8OOA - chains O and P of the 8 polymer chains in the assembly; structure by electron microscopy, 3.18 A resolution.

# Chain O
Name: Histone H2A
Source organism: Homo sapiens
UniProtKB: Q93077 (H2A1C_HUMAN); residues 1-129 here correspond to UniProt positions 2-130 (UniProt number = residue number + 1)
Chain sequence (129 residues; row label = number of the first residue in the row):
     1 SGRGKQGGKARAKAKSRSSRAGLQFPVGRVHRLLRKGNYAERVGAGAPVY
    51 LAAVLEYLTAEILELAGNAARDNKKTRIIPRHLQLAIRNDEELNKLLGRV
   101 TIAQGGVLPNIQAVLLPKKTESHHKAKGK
Disordered / not traced: 1-10, 120-129
Curated features (UniProtKB/Swiss-Prot):
  - modified residue: Ser1 (N-acetylserine), Arg3 (Citrulline), Lys5 (N6-(2-hydroxyisobutyryl)lysine), Lys9 (N6-(2-hydroxyisobutyryl)lysine), Lys13 (N6-(beta-hydroxybutyryl)lysine), Lys36 (N6-(2-hydroxyisobutyryl)lysine), Lys74 (N6-(2-hydroxyisobutyryl)lysine), Lys75 (N6-(2-hydroxyisobutyryl)lysine), Lys95 (N6-(2-hydroxyisobutyryl)lysine), Gln104 (N5-methylglutamine), Lys118 (N6-(2-hydroxyisobutyryl)lysine), Lys119 (N6-crotonyllysine), Thr120 (Phosphothreonine), Lys125 (N6-crotonyllysine)
  - cross-link (Glycyl lysine isopeptide (Lys-Gly)): Lys13 (interchain with G-Cter in ubiquitin), Lys15 (interchain with G-Cter in ubiquitin), Lys119 (interchain with G-Cter in ubiquitin)

# Chain P
Name: Histone H2B
Source organism: Homo sapiens
UniProtKB: P62807 (H2B1C_HUMAN); residues -2 to 122 here correspond to UniProt positions 2-126 (UniProt number = residue number + 4)
Chain sequence (125 residues; row label = number of the first residue in the row; numbers below 1 keep their minus sign (Pro-2 is residue -2)):
    -2 PEPAKSAPAPKKGSKKAVTKAQKKDGKKRKRSRKESYSVYVYKVLKQVHP
    48 DTGISSKAMGIMNSFVNDIFERIAGEASRLAHYNKRSTITSREIQTAVRL
    98 LLPGELAKHAVSEGTKAVTKYTSSK
Disordered / not traced: -2 to 29
Curated features (UniProtKB/Swiss-Prot):
  - modified residue: Pro-2 (N-acetylproline), Glu-1 (ADP-ribosyl glutamic acid), Lys2 (N6-(2-hydroxyisobutyryl)lysine), Ser3 (ADP-ribosylserine), Lys8 (N6-(beta-hydroxybutyryl)lysine), Lys9 (N6-(2-hydroxyisobutyryl)lysine), Ser11 (Phosphoserine), Lys12 (N6-acetyllysine), Lys13 (N6-(beta-hydroxybutyryl)lysine), Lys17 (N6-(2-hydroxyisobutyryl)lysine), Lys20 (N6-(2-hydroxyisobutyryl)lysine), Lys21 (N6-(2-hydroxyisobutyryl)lysine), Lys31 (N6-(2-hydroxyisobutyryl)lysine), Glu32 (PolyADP-ribosyl glutamic acid), Ser33 (Phosphoserine), Lys40 (N6-(2-hydroxyisobutyryl)lysine), Lys43 (N6-(2-hydroxyisobutyryl)lysine), Lys54 (N6,N6-dimethyllysine), Arg76 (Dimethylated arginine), Lys82 (N6,N6,N6-trimethyllysine) and 6 more in UniProt
  - glycosylation: Ser109 (O-linked (GlcNAc) serine)
  - cross-link (Glycyl lysine isopeptide (Lys-Gly)): Lys2 (interchain with G-Cter in SUMO2), Lys17 (interchain with G-Cter in SUMO2), Lys31 (interchain with G-Cter in ubiquitin), Lys117 (interchain with G-Cter in ubiquitin)

# How chain O and chain P interact
Pairs across the interface - 112 pairs, chain O then chain P:
  Arg17(O) with Tyr118(P)
  Arg20(O) with Lys117(P); Tyr118(P); Ser121(P), hydrogen bond (backbone-side chain); Lys122(P), hydrogen bond (side chain-backbone)
  Ala21(O) with Ala114(P); Lys117(P)
  Leu23(O) with Ala114(P), hydrophobic
  Gln24(O) with Tyr37(P); Lys40(P); Gln44(P)
  Phe25(O) with Tyr37(P), hydrophobic; Val41(P), hydrophobic; Val63(P), hydrophobic
  Pro26(O) with Tyr37(P), hydrophobic
  Arg29(O) with Glu32(P), salt bridge; Ser33(P), hydrogen bond (side chain-backbone); Tyr37(P)
  Val30(O) with Phe67(P), hydrophobic
  Arg32(O) with Glu32(P), salt bridge
  Leu33(O) with Tyr34(P); Phe67(P), hydrophobic
  Leu34(O) with Phe67(P); Ala71(P), hydrophobic
  Tyr39(O) with Phe67(P); Ala71(P); Ser75(P), hydrogen bond (backbone-side chain)
  Ala40(O) with Ser84(P); Ile86(P), hydrophobic
  Glu41(O) with Ser84(P), hydrogen bond (backbone-backbone)
  Arg42(O) with Ser84(P), hydrogen bond (backbone-backbone); Thr85(P), hydrogen bond; Ile86(P), hydrogen bond (backbone-backbone)
  Val43(O) with Ile86(P)
  Gly44(O) with Thr85(P); Ile86(P), hydrogen bond (backbone-backbone)
  Gly46(O) with Val115(P)
  Ala47(O) with Ile86(P); Thr87(P); Ile91(P)
  Val49(O) with Ala114(P); Val115(P); Tyr118(P), hydrophobic
  Tyr50(O) with Ser88(P); Ile91(P), hydrophobic; Gln92(P), hydrogen bond; Val108(P), hydrogen bond (side chain-backbone); Gly111(P); Thr112(P); Val115(P), hydrophobic
  Leu51(O) with Phe67(P), hydrophobic; Ile70(P), hydrophobic; Ile91(P)
  Ala53(O) with Glu110(P); Gly111(P); Ala114(P), hydrophobic
  Val54(O) with Val95(P), hydrophobic; Ala107(P)
  Leu55(O) with Ile66(P), hydrophobic; Phe67(P)
  Glu56(O) with Val41(P)
  Tyr57(O) with Leu103(P); His106(P); Ala107(P); Glu110(P)
  Leu58(O) with Phe62(P); Ile66(P), hydrophobic; Leu99(P), hydrophobic
  Thr59(O) with Val41(P); Met59(P); Val63(P)
  Ala60(O) with Val41(P), hydrophobic; Val45(P)
  Ile62(O) with Met59(P), hydrophobic
  Leu63(O) with Val38(P); Leu42(P); Val45(P), hydrophobic; His46(P)
  Glu64(O) with His46(P), hydrogen bond (backbone-side chain)
  Gly67(O) with His46(P)
  Asn68(O) with His46(P)
  Arg71(O) with His46(P)
  Thr76(O) with Thr49(P); Gly50(P), hydrogen bond (backbone-backbone)
  Arg77(O) with Gly50(P)
  Ile78(O) with Leu42(P), hydrophobic; Thr49(P); Gly50(P), hydrogen bond (backbone-backbone); Ile51(P); Ser52(P), hydrogen bond (backbone-side chain); Ala55(P)
  Ile79(O) with Ser52(P); Ala55(P)
  Pro80(O) with Ser52(P); Lys54(P); Ala55(P); Ile58(P), hydrophobic
  Leu83(O) with Ala55(P); Ile58(P), hydrophobic; Met59(P), hydrophobic
  Glu92(O) with Pro100(P); Gly101(P); Glu102(P), hydrogen bond (side chain-backbone); Leu103(P)
  Leu93(O) with Leu103(P), hydrophobic
  Leu96(O) with Ile66(P), hydrophobic; Arg69(P), hydrogen bond (backbone-side chain); Leu99(P), hydrophobic
  Leu97(O) with Arg69(P)
  Ile102(O) with Ile58(P), hydrophobic
  Ala103(O) with Ile58(P)
  Gln104(O) with Lys54(P), hydrogen bond
Other interface residues (no listed pair), chain O (55 interface residues in all): Lys15, Gly22, Ala45, Glu61, Lys95
Other interface residues (no listed pair), chain P (55 interface residues in all): Glu68, Gly72, Leu98

# Overview
Chain O and chain P each contribute 55 residues to their interface, with 18 hydrogen bonds and 2 salt bridges.
Among the polar pairs are Arg29(O)-Glu32(P), Arg32(O)-Glu32(P) and Arg20(O)-Ser121(P).
Here chain O is Histone H2A and chain P is Histone H2B, both from Homo sapiens. Entry 8OOA (CryoEM Structure
INO80core Hexasome complex Hexasome refinement state1) was determined by electron microscopy (same publication
as 8OO7, 8OO9, 8OOC, 8OOF, 8OOP, 8OOR, 8OOS and 8OOT).
